PDB entry 9K3Q | electron microscopy, 3.02 A resolution | chains G and H of the 35 polymer chains in the assembly

== Chain G ==
Protein: Light-harvesting protein B-870 alpha chain
From: Rhodospirillum rubrum
Reference sequence: P02947 (LHA_RHORU); numbering as in UniProt (aligned over 2-46)
Chain sequence (45 residues; each row starts with the number of its first residue):
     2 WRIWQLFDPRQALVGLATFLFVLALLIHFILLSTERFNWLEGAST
Curated features (UniProtKB/Swiss-Prot):
  - binding site (a bacteriochlorophyll): His29
Residues lining bound ligands:
  - Trans-Geranyl BACTERIOCHLOROPHYLL A (07D), molecule 1: Ile4, Trp5, Phe8, Ala13, Leu17, Ile28
  - Trans-Geranyl BACTERIOCHLOROPHYLL A (07D), molecule 2: Ala18, Thr19, Leu21, Phe22, Ala25, His29, Leu32, Trp40
  - Trans-Geranyl BACTERIOCHLOROPHYLL A (07D), molecule 3: Thr19, Phe20, Val23
  - Trans-Geranyl BACTERIOCHLOROPHYLL A (07D), molecule 4: Leu21, Leu24, Ala25, Ile28, His29, Leu32, Phe38
  - spirilloxanthin (CRT), molecule 1: Arg3, Ile4, Leu7
  - spirilloxanthin (CRT), molecule 2: Pro10, Leu14, Leu17, Phe20, Leu21, Leu24, Leu27, Ile28, Ile31
  - spirilloxanthin (CRT), molecule 3: Phe22, Ala25, Leu26, His29, Phe30, Leu33

== Chain H ==
Protein: Photoreaction center protein H
From: Rhodospirillum rubrum
Reference sequence: Q7M149 (Q7M149_RHORU); numbering as in UniProt (aligned over 2-256)
Chain sequence (255 residues; each row starts with the number of its first residue):
     2 NKGDITGYMDVAQVVLYAFWIFFAGLIIYLRREDRREGYPLEDAISGKIN
    52 SLQGLGSVFSIARPKIFKLKTGATYAAPNFKRDAVAIKATRTAPTAGAPF
   102 EPTGNPMTDAVGPAAYALRDELPDLTLGGQPAIVPLRVAPTFSVAAEDTD
   152 PRGLPVVDRKGAVAGKVTDLWIDRASIAIRYLEVELAATPGRKVLLPFAA
   202 TRINAKTKSKTVTVQSILARHFANVPTIAKTDSITRREEDKVMAYYSSGY
   252 LYSDR
Residues lining bound ligands: Trans-Geranyl BACTERIOCHLOROPHYLL A (07D): Ala25, Ile28, Ile29, Arg32, Arg36, Gly57, Phe60, Ser61

== Interface between chain G and chain H ==
Residue-residue contacts (12):
  Phe8(G) with Val59(H), hydrophobic
  Arg11(G) with Asn51(H), hydrogen bond; Ser52(H), hydrogen bond (side chain-backbone)
  Gln12(G) with Gln54(H); Gly55(H); Leu56(H), hydrogen bond (backbone-backbone); Ser58(H)
  Ala13(G) with Leu56(H), hydrophobic
  Val15(G) with Leu53(H), hydrophobic; Gln54(H); Gly55(H)
  Gly16(G) with Leu56(H)
Other interface residues (no listed pair), chain G (7 interface residues in all): Leu17

== Summary ==
The interface between chain G and chain H involves 7 residues on one side and 8 on the other; the contacts
include 3 hydrogen bonds. Polar pairs include Arg11(G)-Asn51(H), Arg11(G)-Ser52(H) and Gln12(G)-Leu56(H). One
Trans-Geranyl BACTERIOCHLOROPHYLL A molecule is bound between chain G and chain H.
Here chain G is Light-harvesting protein B-870 alpha chain and chain H is Photoreaction center protein H, both
from Rhodospirillum rubrum. Entry 9K3Q (Cryo-EM structure of the Rhodospirillum rubrum RC-LH1 complex) was
determined by electron microscopy.
